Entry 9LIZ (electron microscopy, 3.10 A resolution); this record covers chains A and E of the 8 polymer chains in the assembly.

Chain A:
Protein: Potassium voltage-gated channel subfamily KQT member 5
From: Homo sapiens
UniProt: Q9NR82 (KCNQ5_HUMAN); numbering as in UniProt (aligned over 90-698)
Sequence (626 residues; row label = number of the first residue in the row):
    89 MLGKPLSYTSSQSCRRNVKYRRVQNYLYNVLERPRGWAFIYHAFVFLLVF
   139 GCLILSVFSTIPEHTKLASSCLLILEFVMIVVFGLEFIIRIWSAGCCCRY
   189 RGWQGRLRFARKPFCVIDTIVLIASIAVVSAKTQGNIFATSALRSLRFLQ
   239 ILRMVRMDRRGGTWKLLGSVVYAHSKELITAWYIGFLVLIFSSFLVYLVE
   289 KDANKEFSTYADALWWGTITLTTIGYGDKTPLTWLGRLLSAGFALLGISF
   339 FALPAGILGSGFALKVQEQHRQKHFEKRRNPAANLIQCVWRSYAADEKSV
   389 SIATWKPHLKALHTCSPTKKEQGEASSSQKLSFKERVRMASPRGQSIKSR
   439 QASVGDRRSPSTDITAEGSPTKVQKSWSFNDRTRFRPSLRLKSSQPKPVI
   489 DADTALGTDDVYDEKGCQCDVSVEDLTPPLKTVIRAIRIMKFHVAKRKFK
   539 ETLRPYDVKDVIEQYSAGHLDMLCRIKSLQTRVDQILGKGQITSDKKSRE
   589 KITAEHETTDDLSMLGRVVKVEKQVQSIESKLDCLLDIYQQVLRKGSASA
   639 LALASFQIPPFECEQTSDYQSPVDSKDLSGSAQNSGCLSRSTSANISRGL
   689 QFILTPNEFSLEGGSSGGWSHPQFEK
Disordered / not traced: 89-102, 385-514, 577-714
Sequence notes: initiating methionine (89); expression tag (699-714)
Small-molecule neighbours:
  - PIO ([(2R)-2-octanoyloxy-3-[oxidanyl-[(1R,2R,3S,4R,5R,6S)-2,3,6-tris(oxidanyl)-4,5-diphosphonooxy-cyclohexyl]oxy-phosphoryl]oxy-propyl] octanoate), molecule 1: W252, K253, L255, G256, S257, V259, Y260, R542, P543
  - PIO, molecule 2: H358, K361, H362
UniProt features mapped onto this chain:
  - region (Interaction with CALM): A370 to W378, V521 to M528
  - binding site (a 1,2-diacyl-sn-glycero-3-phospho-(1D-myo-inositol-4,5-bisphosphate)): R248, K264, K361
  - modified residue: S447 (Phosphoserine)
  - natural variant: V145 (V145G: In MRD46), W191 (W191G: In a colorectal cancer sample), R244 (R244C: In a colorectal cancer sample), L341 (L341I: In MRD46), P369 (P369R: In MRD46), S429 (S429I: In MRD46)

Chain E:
Protein: Calmodulin-3
From: Homo sapiens
UniProt: P0DP25 (CALM3_HUMAN); residues 1-149 here = UniProt positions 1-149
Sequence (177 residues; each row starts with the number of its first residue):
     1 MADQLTEEQIAEFKEAFSLFDKDGDGTITTKELGTVMRSLGQNPTEAELQ
    51 DMINEVDADGNGTIDFPEFLTMMARKMKDTDSEEEIREAFRVFDKDGNGY
   101 ISAAELRHVMTNLGEKLTDEEVDEMIREADIDGDGQVNYEEFVQMMTAKL
   151 EGGSSGGLVPRGSGGSSGGHHHHHHHH
Disordered / not traced: 1-5, 150-177
Sequence notes: expression tag (150-177)
UniProt features mapped onto this chain:
  - binding site (Ca(2+)): D21, D23, D25, T27, E32, D57, D59, N61, T63, E68, D94, D96, N98, Y100, E105, D130, D132, D134, Q136, E141
  - modified residue: A2 (N-acetylalanine), K22 (N6-acetyllysine), T45 (Phosphothreonine), S82 (Phosphoserine), K95 (N6-acetyllysine), Y100 (Phosphotyrosine), S102 (Phosphoserine), T111 (Phosphothreonine), K116 (N6,N6,N6-trimethyllysine), Y139 (Phosphotyrosine)
  - cross-link: K22 (Glycyl lysine isopeptide (Lys-Gly) (interchain with G-Cter in SUMO2))
  - natural variant: A103 (A103V: In CPVT6), D130 (D130G: In LQT16), E141 (E141K: In LQT16)

Chain A / chain E interface:
Contacting residue pairs (63):
  R110(A) with Y100(E), hydrogen bond
  N113(A) with Y100(E)
  R121(A) with R91(E)
  R123(A) with D96(E), salt bridge; G97(E); N98(E)
  R366(A) with V92(E)
  R367(A) with L113(E)
  N368(A) with L113(E)
  A370(A) with A89(E); V92(E), hydrophobic
  A371(A) with M110(E); L113(E), hydrophobic
  N372(A) with G114(E)
  L373(A) with I86(E), hydrophobic; A89(E), hydrophobic
  I374(A) with F90(E), hydrophobic; M125(E), hydrophobic
  Q375(A) with M110(E); L113(E), hydrogen bond (side chain-backbone); G114(E); E115(E), hydrogen bond (side chain-backbone); L117(E)
  V377(A) with M146(E), hydrophobic
  W378(A) with E121(E); E124(E); M125(E), hydrophobic; M146(E), hydrophobic
  R379(A) with E115(E), salt bridge; K116(E), hydrogen bond (side chain-backbone); L117(E)
  Y381(A) with E128(E), hydrogen bond; M145(E); M146(E), hydrophobic
  P517(A) with L19(E), hydrophobic
  L518(A) with L40(E), hydrophobic
  V521(A) with F20(E), hydrophobic; V36(E), hydrophobic; M37(E), hydrophobic
  I522(A) with L40(E), hydrophobic
  A524(A) with M73(E), hydrophobic
  I525(A) with M37(E), hydrophobic
  M528(A) with M52(E), hydrophobic; E55(E); M72(E), hydrophobic; R75(E)
  K529(A) with E115(E), salt bridge
  F530(A) with M77(E), hydrophobic; S82(E); I86(E), hydrophobic
  H531(A) with R75(E)
  V532(A) with E55(E)
  K534(A) with D81(E), salt bridge; S82(E); E85(E)
  F537(A) with E85(E); E88(E); A89(E), hydrophobic; V92(E), hydrophobic
  K538(A) with D81(E), salt bridge; E85(E), salt bridge
  L541(A) with E85(E); E88(E)
Also at the interface, not in a pair above, chain A (34 interface residues in all): R535, K536
Also at the interface, not in a pair above, chain E (39 interface residues in all): D51, E84, F93

Overview:
34 residues of chain A face 39 of chain E across their interface, with 5 hydrogen bonds and 6 salt bridges.
Polar contacts include R123(A)-D96(E), R379(A)-E115(E) and K529(A)-E115(E). Chain A binds compound PIO.
Chain A is Potassium voltage-gated channel subfamily KQT member 5 and chain E is Calmodulin-3, both from Homo
sapiens; the structure, Human KCNQ5-CaM in complex with PIP2, was determined by electron microscopy, deposited
together with 9J38, 9LJ1 and 9LJ5.
